2VER - chains A and N; structure by solution NMR.

[Chain A]
Name: Afimbrial adhesin afa-III
Source organism: Escherichia coli
UniProtKB: Q57254 (FMA3_ECOLX); residues 1-123 here correspond to UniProt positions 38-160 (UniProt number = residue number + 37)
Sequence (143 residues; numbered 1 to 143; the number before each row is that of its first residue):
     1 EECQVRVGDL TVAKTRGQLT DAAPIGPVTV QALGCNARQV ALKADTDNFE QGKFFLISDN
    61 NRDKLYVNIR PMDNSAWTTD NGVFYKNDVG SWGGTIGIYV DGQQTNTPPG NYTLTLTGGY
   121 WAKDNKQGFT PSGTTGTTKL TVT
Differences from the reference sequence: expression tag (124-143)
Cystine bridges: Cys-3/Cys-35

[Chain N]
Name: Arcinoembryonic antigen-related cell adhesion molecule 5
Source organism: Homo sapiens
Notes: fragment: n domain, residues 35-144
UniProtKB: P06731 (CEAM5_HUMAN); residues 1-110 here correspond to UniProt positions 35-144 (UniProt number = residue number + 34)
Sequence (110 residues; row label = number of the first residue in the row):
     1 KLTIESTPFN VAEGKEVLLL VHNLPQHLFG YSWYKGERCD GNCQIIGYVI GTQCATPGPA
    61 YSGREIIYPN ASLLIQNIIQ NDTGFYTLHV IKSDLVNEEA TGQFRVYPEL
Differences from the reference sequence: conflict Cys-39 (Val73 in P06731), Cys-43 (Arg77 in P06731), Cys-54 (Gln88 in P06731)
UniProt features mapped onto this chain:
  - glycosylation (N-linked (GlcNAc...) asparagine): Asn-70, Asn-81
Covalently attached groups: compound MTN linked to Cys-39, Cys-43, Cys-54
Small-molecule neighbours:
  - MTN (S-[(1-oxyl-2,2,5,5-tetramethyl-2,5-dihydro-1H-pyrrol-3-yl)methyl] methanesulfonothioate), molecule 1: Lys-35, Asn-42, Pro-59, Ala-60
  - MTN, molecule 2: His-89, Leu-95, Val-96, Asn-97, Glu-98, Glu-99
What the authors report for this chain:
  - mutagenesis - L95C: decreased binding to Afimbrial adhesin afa-III (chain A)
  - mutagenesis - S32N, E99A: unchanged binding to DraE
  - mutagenesis - Q44L: decreased binding to N-CEA homophilic interactions
  - mutagenesis - I91A: abolished binding to N-CEACAM6
  - mutagenesis - I91A: abolished binding to N-CEACAM1
  - mutagenesis - L18S/L20T: unchanged binding to Afimbrial adhesin afa-III (chain A)
  - mutagenesis - Q44R: increased binding to CEACAM6

[Chain A / chain N interface]
Pairs across the interface - 30 pairs, chain A then chain N:
  Arg-6(A) with Thr-56(N)
  Pro-24(A) with Leu-95(N)
  Gly-26(A) with Leu-95(N)
  Pro-27(A) with Leu-95(N); Asn-97(N)
  Thr-29(A) with Phe-29(N); Ser-32(N); Ile-91(N)
  Gln-31(A) with Gln-44(N); Thr-56(N)
  Leu-33(A) with Thr-56(N)
  Met-72(A) with Leu-95(N)
  Asp-73(A) with Arg-38(N); Cys-39(N)
  Asn-74(A) with Arg-38(N); Cys-39(N); Asp-40(N); Gly-41(N)
  Ser-75(A) with Asp-40(N); Gly-41(N); Asn-42(N)
  Lys-86(A) with Asn-42(N)
  Ser-91(A) with Pro-59(N)
  Trp-92(A) with Gly-41(N); Asn-42(N)
  Gly-93(A) with Tyr-34(N); Gly-41(N); Gln-44(N)
  Gly-94(A) with Tyr-34(N)
  Thr-95(A) with Ile-91(N)
Other interface residues (no listed pair), chain A (19 interface residues in all): Ala-76, Asp-88
Other interface residues (no listed pair), chain N (17 interface residues in all): Pro-57, His-89, Lys-92
From the paper, about this interface:
  - interface residues, chain A: Pro-27(A), Thr-29(A), Gln-31(A), Ser-91(A), Thr-95(A)
  - interface residues, chain N: Phe-29(N), Tyr-34(N), Gln-44(N), Pro-59(N), Ile-91(N), Leu-95(N)

[In short]
The interface between chain A and chain N involves 19 residues on one side and 17 on the other. The paper
reports that L95C of chain N reduces binding to Afimbrial adhesin afa-III (chain A); interface residues
Pro-27(A), Thr-29(A) and Phe-29(N) among others; 7 substitutions were tested in all.
Here chain A is Afimbrial adhesin afa-III (Escherichia coli) and chain N is Arcinoembryonic antigen-related
cell adhesion molecule 5 (Homo sapiens). Entry 2VER (Structural model for the complex between the Dr adhesins
and carcinoembryonic antigen (CEA)) was determined by solution NMR.
